7GWP - chains A and D; structure by X-ray diffraction, 1.90 A resolution.

Chain A:
Name: B-cell lymphoma 6 protein
Organism: Homo sapiens
UniProtKB: P41182 (BCL6_HUMAN); residue numbers follow UniProt; this construct covers 5-129
Amino-acid sequence (128 residues; row label = number of the first residue in the row):
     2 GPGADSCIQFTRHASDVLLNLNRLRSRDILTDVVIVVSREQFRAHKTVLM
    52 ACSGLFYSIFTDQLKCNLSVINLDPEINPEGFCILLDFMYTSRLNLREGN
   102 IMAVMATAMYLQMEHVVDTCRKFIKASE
Unresolved in the structure: 2-5, 129
Sequence notes: expression tag (2-4)
Ligand contacts: A1ADA (5-{[5-chloro-2-(dimethylamino)pyrimidin-4-yl]amino}-1,3-dihydro-2H-indol-2-one): Asn21, Arg24, Leu25, Arg28, Met51, Ala52, Cys53, Ser54, Gly55, Tyr58, Gln113, Met114, Glu115

Chain D:
Name: WVIP tetrapeptide
Amino-acid sequence (6 residues; numbered 0 to 5; the number before each row is that of its first residue; numbering starts at 0):
     0 XWVIPA
Modified positions: ACE (acetyl group) at position 0

Interface between chain A and chain D:
Pairs across the interface (11; chain A residue first):
  Cys8(A) - Pro4(D)
  Ile9(A) - Trp1(D)  hydrophobic
  Ile9(A) - Val2(D)
  Gln10(A) - ACE_0(D)
  Gln10(A) - Trp1(D)
  Gln10(A) - Val2(D)  hydrogen bond (backbone-backbone)
  Gln10(A) - Pro4(D)
  Phe11(A) - ACE_0(D)
  Phe11(A) - Trp1(D)
  Thr12(A) - ACE_0(D)  hydrogen bond (backbone-backbone)
  Thr12(A) - Val2(D)
Also at the interface, not in a pair above, chain D (5 interface residues in all): Ile3

Summary:
The chain A/chain D interface involves 5 residues from each chain, with 2 hydrogen bonds. Main-chain hydrogen
bonds include Gln10(A)-Val2(D) and Thr12(A)-ACE_0(D). Ligands of chain A: compound A1ADA.
Here chain A is B-cell lymphoma 6 protein (Homo sapiens) and chain D is WVIP tetrapeptide. Entry 7GWP (Crystal
Structure of B-cell lymphoma 6 protein BTB domain in complex with ligand 6 at 12.30 ...) was determined by
X-ray diffraction, deposited together with 7GUD, 7GUE, 7GUF, 7GUG, 7GUH, 7GUI and 126 further entries.
